PDB entry 3NCC | X-ray diffraction, 2.50 A resolution | chains A and B

# Chain A
Molecule: Prolactin
From: Homo sapiens
Notes: fragment: sequence database residues 43-227
UniProt: P01236 (PRL_HUMAN); residues 15-199 here correspond to UniProt positions 43-227 (UniProt number = residue number + 28)
Amino-acid sequence (186 residues; numbered 14 to 199; the number before each row is that of its first residue):
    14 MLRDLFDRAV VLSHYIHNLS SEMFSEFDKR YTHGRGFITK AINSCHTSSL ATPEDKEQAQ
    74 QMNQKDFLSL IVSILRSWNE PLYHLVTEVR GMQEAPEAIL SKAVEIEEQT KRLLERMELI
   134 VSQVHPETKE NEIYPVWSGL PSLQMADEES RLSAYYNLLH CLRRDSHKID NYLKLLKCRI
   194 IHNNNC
Cystine bridges: Cys58-Cys174, Cys191-Cys199
Differences from the reference sequence: initiating methionine (14); engineered mutation Arg129 (Gly157 in P01236)
Curated features (UniProtKB/Swiss-Prot):
  - modified residue (Phosphoserine): Ser26, Ser34, Ser90, Ser135, Ser166
  - glycosylation: Asn31 (N-linked (GlcNAc...) asparagine)
Reported in the primary citation:
  - conformationally variable residues (side-chain flip): Asn31
  - mutagenesis - H27A, H30A: unchanged binding to Prolactin receptor (chain B)
  - mutagenesis - H180D: abolished binding to Prolactin receptor (chain B)
  - mutagenesis - H173A: decreased binding to Prolactin receptor (chain B)
  - mutagenesis - H30A, H180A: decreased signaling with Prolactin receptor (chain B)
  - post-translational modification sites: Asn31 (citing earlier work)

# Chain B
Molecule: Prolactin receptor
From: Homo sapiens
Notes: fragment: Extracellular domain residues 26-234
UniProt: P16471 (PRLR_HUMAN); residues 2-210 here correspond to UniProt positions 26-234 (UniProt number = residue number + 24)
Amino-acid sequence (210 residues; row label = number of the first residue in the row):
     1 MLPPGKPEIF KCRSPNKETF TCWWRPGTDG GLPTNYSLTY HREGETLMHE CPDYITGGPN
    61 SCHFGKQYTS MWRTYIMMVN ATNQMGSSFS DELYVDVTYI VQPDPPLELA VEVKQPEDRK
   121 PYLWIKWSPP TLIDLKTGWF TLLYEIRLKP EKAAEWEIHF AGQQTEFKIL SLHPGQKYLV
   181 QVRCKPDAGY WSAWSPATFI QIPSDFTMND
Not modelled in the structure: 207-210
Cystine bridges: Cys12-Cys22, Cys51-Cys62
Differences from the reference sequence: initiating methionine (1); engineered mutation Ala188 (His212 in P16471)
Bound ions: Na+ site 1: Thr19, Thr21; Na+ site 2: Tyr54, Ser61; Na+ site 3: Lys66, Thr69
Curated features (UniProtKB/Swiss-Prot):
  - motif: Trp191 to Ser195 (WSXWS motif)
  - binding site (Zn(2+)): Asp187
  - glycosylation (N-linked (GlcNAc...) asparagine): Asn35, Asn80, Asn209
Reported in the primary citation:
  - mutagenesis - H188A: unchanged signaling in response to WT hPRL

# How chain A and chain B interact
Residue-residue contacts - 47 pairs, chain A then chain B:
  His27(A) - Asp187(B)
  His30(A) - Ala188(B)
  Ile51(A) - Tyr94(B)  hydrophobic
  Thr52(A) - Tyr94(B)
  Ile55(A) - Glu43(B)
  Ile55(A) - Thr74(B)
  Asn56(A) - Glu43(B)  hydrogen bond (backbone-side chain)
  Pro66(A) - Trp72(B)
  Glu67(A) - Ser70(B)
  Glu67(A) - Met71(B)  hydrogen bond (backbone-backbone)
  Glu67(A) - Trp72(B)
  Glu67(A) - Arg73(B)  salt bridge
  Asp68(A) - Trp139(B)
  Lys69(A) - Glu18(B)  salt bridge
  Lys69(A) - Asp134(B)  salt bridge
  Lys69(A) - Trp139(B)
  Arg176(A) - Tyr99(B)  hydrogen bond
  Arg177(A) - Glu43(B)  salt bridge
  Arg177(A) - Trp72(B)  hydrogen bond (side chain-backbone)
  Arg177(A) - Arg73(B)
  Arg177(A) - Thr74(B)  hydrogen bond
  Arg177(A) - Asp96(B)  salt bridge
  Arg177(A) - Tyr99(B)
  His180(A) - Met71(B)
  His180(A) - Trp72(B)  hydrogen bond
  His180(A) - Thr98(B)
  Lys181(A) - Trp72(B)
  Asp183(A) - Asp187(B)
  Asn184(A) - Lys17(B)  hydrogen bond
  Asn184(A) - Trp72(B)
  Asn184(A) - Gly138(B)
  Asn184(A) - Trp139(B)  hydrogen bond (side chain-backbone)
  Tyr185(A) - Trp72(B)  hydrophobic
  Lys187(A) - Gly138(B)
  Lys187(A) - Thr141(B)
  Lys187(A) - Asp187(B)  salt bridge
  Leu188(A) - Thr137(B)
  Leu188(A) - Gly138(B)
  Leu188(A) - Trp139(B)
  Cys191(A) - Lys136(B)
  Cys191(A) - Thr137(B)
  Cys191(A) - Gly138(B)
  Asn197(A) - Lys136(B)
  Asn197(A) - Thr137(B)
  Asn198(A) - Lys136(B)  hydrogen bond (backbone-backbone)
  Cys199(A) - Leu135(B)
  Cys199(A) - Lys136(B)  hydrogen bond (backbone-backbone)
Interface residues without a listed pair, chain A (26 interface residues in all): Ala54, Glu70, His173
Interface residues without a listed pair, chain B (25 interface residues in all): Gly44, Lys66, Thr69, Ile76
From the paper, about this interface:
  - hot spots on chain A (mutagenesis) - H180A (100-fold): decreased binding to Prolactin receptor (chain B)
  - hot spots on chain B (mutagenesis) - H188A (100-fold): decreased binding to Prolactin (chain A)

# In short
The interface between chain A and chain B involves 26 residues on one side and 25 on the other, with 10
hydrogen bonds and 6 salt bridges. Polar contacts include Glu67(A)-Arg73(B), Lys69(A)-Glu18(B) and
Lys69(A)-Asp134(B). The paper reports that H173A and H180A of chain A reduce binding to Prolactin receptor
(chain B); a modification site at Asn31(A); 6 substitutions were tested in all.
Here chain A is Prolactin and chain B is Prolactin receptor, both from Homo sapiens. Entry 3NCC (A human
Prolactin receptor antagonist in complex with the mutant extracellular domain H188A of the human ...) was
determined by X-ray diffraction, deposited together with 3N06, 3N0P, 3NCB and 3NCF.
